Entry 7ZQB (electron microscopy, 3.88 A resolution); this record covers chains R and Q of the 36 polymer chains in the assembly.

[Chain R (and Q)]
Molecule: L-shaped tail fiber protein p132
Source organism: Escherichia phage T5
Notes: chain Q of this document is another copy of the same molecule, construct and numbering; everything in this record applies to it too
UniProt: Q7Y5D9 (FIBL2_BPT5); residue numbers follow UniProt; this construct covers 1-140
Chain sequence (140 residues; each row starts with the number of its first residue):
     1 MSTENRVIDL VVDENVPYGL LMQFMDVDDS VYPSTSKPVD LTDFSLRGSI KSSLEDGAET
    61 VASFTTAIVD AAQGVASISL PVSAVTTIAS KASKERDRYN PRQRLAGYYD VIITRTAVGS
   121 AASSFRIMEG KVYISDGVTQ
Unresolved in the structure: 1 (chain Q: fully traced)

[Interface between chain R and chain Q]
Contacting residue pairs (32; chain R residue first):
  Val11(R) - Thr3(Q)
  Asp13(R) - Arg126(Q)  salt bridge
  Val16(R) - Ile112(Q)  hydrophobic
  Val16(R) - Ser124(Q)
  Pro17(R) - Ser124(Q)
  Arg96(R) - Leu54(Q)  hydrogen bond (side chain-backbone)
  Arg96(R) - Glu55(Q)  salt bridge
  Pro101(R) - Leu54(Q)
  Arg102(R) - Leu54(Q)
  Arg102(R) - Tyr108(Q)
  Arg102(R) - Tyr109(Q)  hydrogen bond (side chain-backbone)
  Arg102(R) - Asp110(Q)  salt bridge
  Arg102(R) - Glu129(Q)  salt bridge
  Arg102(R) - Gly130(Q)  hydrogen bond (side chain-backbone)
  Gln103(R) - Thr3(Q)  hydrogen bond
  Ser135(R) - Arg126(Q)
  Asp136(R) - Leu54(Q)
  Asp136(R) - Asp110(Q)
  Asp136(R) - Arg126(Q)  hydrogen bond (backbone-side chain)
  Gly137(R) - Asp110(Q)
  Gly137(R) - Arg126(Q)
  Val138(R) - Ser49(Q)
  Val138(R) - Lys51(Q)  hydrogen bond (backbone-side chain)
  Val138(R) - Leu54(Q)  hydrophobic
  Val138(R) - Tyr108(Q)
  Val138(R) - Tyr109(Q)  hydrophobic
  Val138(R) - Asp110(Q)  hydrogen bond (backbone-side chain)
  Thr139(R) - Gly48(Q)
  Thr139(R) - Ser49(Q)  hydrogen bond (side chain-backbone)
  Thr139(R) - Asp110(Q)
  Thr139(R) - Ile112(Q)
  Gln140(R) - Arg47(Q)  hydrogen bond (backbone-side chain)
Also at the interface, not in a pair above, chain R (16 interface residues in all): Glu14, Asn15
Also at the interface, not in a pair above, chain Q (18 interface residues in all): Ser2, Ser53, Phe125

[In short]
The interface between chain R and chain Q involves 16 residues on one side and 18 on the other, with 9
hydrogen bonds and 4 salt bridges. Polar contacts include Asp13(R)-Arg126(Q), Arg96(R)-Glu55(Q) and
Arg102(R)-Asp110(Q).
Chain R and chain Q are both L-shaped tail fiber protein p132 (Escherichia phage T5); the structure, Tail tip
of siphophage T5 : full structure, was determined by electron microscopy (same publication as 7QG9, 7ZHJ,
7ZN2, 7ZN4 and 7ZQP).
